8X0K - chains I and J of the 16 polymer chains in the assembly; structure by electron microscopy, 3.50 A resolution.

Chain I:
Molecule: Capsid protein
Organism: Semliki Forest virus
UniProt: P03315 (POLS_SFV); numbering as in UniProt (aligned over 106-267)
Chain sequence (162 residues; numbered 106 to 267; the number before each row is that of its first residue):
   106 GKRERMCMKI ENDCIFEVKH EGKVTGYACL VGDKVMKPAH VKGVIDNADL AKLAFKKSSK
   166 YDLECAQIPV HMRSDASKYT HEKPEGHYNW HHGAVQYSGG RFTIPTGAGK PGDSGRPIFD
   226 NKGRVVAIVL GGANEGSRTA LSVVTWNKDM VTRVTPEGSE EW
Swiss-Prot annotation at these positions:
  - region: Lys-161 to Tyr-166 (Interaction with spike glycoprotein E2), Pro-189 to Ala-199 (Dimerization of the capsid protein), Asp-225 to Arg-229 (Dimerization of the capsid protein)
  - motif: Ile-150 to Phe-160 (Nuclear export signal)
  - active site (Charge relay system): His-145, Asp-167, Ser-219
  - site: Tyr-193 (Involved in dimerization of the capsid protein), Asn-226 (Involved in dimerization of the capsid protein), Trp-267 (Cleavage)

Chain J:
Molecule: Spike glycoprotein E2
Organism: Semliki Forest virus
UniProt: A0A0E3T652 (A0A0E3T652_SFV); numbering as in UniProt (aligned over 334-751)
Chain sequence (418 residues; row label = number of the first residue in the row):
   334 SVSQHFNVYK ATRPYIAYCA DCGAGHSCHS PVAIEAVRSE ATDGMLKIQF SAQIGIDKSD
   394 NHDYTKIRYA DGHAIENAVR SSLKVATSGD CFVHGTMGHF ILAKCPPGEF LQVSIQDTRN
   454 AVRACRIQYH HDPQPVGREK FTIRPHYGKE IPCTTYQQTT AKTVEEIDMH MPPDTPDRTL
   514 LSQQSGNVKI TVGGKKVKYN CTCGTGNVGT TNSDMTINTC LIEQCHVSVT DHKKWQFNSP
   574 FVPRADEPAR KGKVHIPFPL DNITCRVPMA REPTVIHGKR EVTLHLHPDH PTLFSYRTLG
   634 EDPQYHEEWV TAAVERTIPV PVDGMEYHWG NNDPVRLWSQ LTTEGKPHGW PHQIVQYYYG
   694 LYPAATVSAV VGMSLLALIS IFASCYMLVA ARSKCLTPYA LTPGAAVPWT LGILCCAP
Disulfides: Cys-352/Cys-458, Cys-355/Cys-361, Cys-424/Cys-438, Cys-486/Cys-598, Cys-534/Cys-558, Cys-536/Cys-553
Covalently attached groups: N-acetylglucosamine (NAG) linked to Asn-533, Asn-595

Interface between chain I and chain J:
Residue-residue contacts - 22 pairs, chain I then chain J:
  Val-136(I) / Pro-736(J)
  Asp-138(I) / Pro-736(J)
  Asp-138(I) / Gly-737(J)  hydrogen bond (side chain-backbone)
  Lys-139(I) / Ala-733(J)
  Lys-139(I) / Thr-735(J)
  Lys-139(I) / Pro-736(J)
  Lys-139(I) / Gly-737(J)
  Lys-161(I) / Thr-730(J)
  Lys-161(I) / Ala-733(J)
  Lys-161(I) / Leu-734(J)
  Leu-168(I) / Leu-734(J)  hydrophobic
  Cys-170(I) / Ala-733(J)  hydrogen bond (side chain-backbone)
  Cys-170(I) / Leu-734(J)
  Tyr-184(I) / Pro-736(J)
  Tyr-184(I) / Gly-737(J)
  Tyr-184(I) / Ala-738(J)
  Asp-254(I) / Thr-735(J)  hydrogen bond (backbone-side chain)
  Asp-254(I) / Ala-738(J)
  Asp-254(I) / Ala-739(J)
  Met-255(I) / Pro-731(J)  hydrophobic
  Met-255(I) / Tyr-732(J)  hydrophobic
  Val-256(I) / Thr-735(J)
Other interface residues (no listed pair), chain I (14 interface residues in all): Gly-137, Met-141, Tyr-166, Trp-251

Overview:
14 residues of chain I and 10 residues of chain J are in contact; the contacts include 3 hydrogen bonds. Polar
pairs include Asp-138(I)/Gly-737(J), Cys-170(I)/Ala-733(J) and Asp-254(I)/Thr-735(J). N-acetylglucosamine is
covalently linked to Asn-533(J) and Asn-595(J). From UniProt: 3 active-site residues on chain I.
Here chain I is Capsid protein and chain J is Spike glycoprotein E2, both from Semliki Forest virus. Entry
8X0K (Cryo-EM structure of Semliki Forest virus in complex with its receptor VLDLR(2-fold)) was determined by
electron microscopy.
